PDB entry 5YX6 | X-ray diffraction, 2.20 A resolution | chains A and B

# Chain A (and B)
Name: Uncharacterized protein Rv3272
Source organism: Mycobacterium tuberculosis (strain ATCC 25618 / H37Rv)
Notes: chain B of this document is another copy of the same molecule, construct and numbering; everything in this record applies to it too
Reference sequence: P96877 (P96877_MYCTU); numbering as in UniProt (aligned over 1-394)
Amino-acid sequence (394 residues; row label = number of the first residue in the row):
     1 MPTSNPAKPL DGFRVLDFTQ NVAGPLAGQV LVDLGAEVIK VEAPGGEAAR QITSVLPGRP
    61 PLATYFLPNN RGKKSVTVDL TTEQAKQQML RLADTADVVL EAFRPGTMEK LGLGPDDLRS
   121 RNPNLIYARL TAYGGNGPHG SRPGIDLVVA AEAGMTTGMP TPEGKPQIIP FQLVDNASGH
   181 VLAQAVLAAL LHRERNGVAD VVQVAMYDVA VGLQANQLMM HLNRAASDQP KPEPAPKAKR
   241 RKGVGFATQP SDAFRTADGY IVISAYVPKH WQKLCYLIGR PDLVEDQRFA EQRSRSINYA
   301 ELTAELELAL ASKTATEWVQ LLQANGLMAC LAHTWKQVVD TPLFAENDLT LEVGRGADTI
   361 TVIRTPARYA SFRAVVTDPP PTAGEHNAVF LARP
Unresolved in the structure: 1-4, 225-247, 355-358, 392-394 (chain B: 1-4, 54-61, 225-247, 392-394)
Ligand contacts: benzamidine (BEN): N124, R193, E194, G197
Curated features (UniProtKB/Swiss-Prot):
  - active site: D175 (Nucleophile)

# Chain A / chain B interface
Residue-residue contacts (261):
  A7(A) - H192(B)
  A7(A) - N196(B)
  K8(A) - H192(B)
  K8(A) - N196(B)  hydrogen bond (backbone-side chain)
  P9(A) - A188(B)
  P9(A) - H192(B)
  P9(A) - R195(B)  hydrogen bond (backbone-side chain)
  P9(A) - N196(B)
  L10(A) - L191(B)  hydrophobic
  L10(A) - R195(B)
  D11(A) - R195(B)  hydrogen bond (backbone-side chain)
  F13(A) - R195(B)
  V30(A) - Q184(B)
  L34(A) - A188(B)  hydrophobic
  L56(A) - R224(B)
  R59(A) - N223(B)
  T64(A) - N216(B)
  T64(A) - M219(B)
  T64(A) - M220(B)
  Y65(A) - N216(B)
  P68(A) - M219(B)  hydrophobic
  Y133(A) - L343(B)  hydrophobic
  Y133(A) - N347(B)  hydrogen bond (backbone-side chain)
  N136(A) - E346(B)
  N136(A) - N347(B)
  N136(A) - R368(B)  hydrogen bond
  G137(A) - E346(B)  hydrogen bond (backbone-side chain)
  P138(A) - E346(B)
  H139(A) - P342(B)
  H139(A) - E346(B)  salt bridge
  G140(A) - L343(B)
  G140(A) - E346(B)  hydrogen bond (backbone-side chain)
  R142(A) - Q323(B)
  P143(A) - M328(B)
  G144(A) - M328(B)
  I145(A) - S264(B)
  I145(A) - M328(B)
  L147(A) - S251(B)
  L147(A) - V262(B)  hydrophobic
  V148(A) - S264(B)
  V148(A) - C330(B)
  A151(A) - V262(B)  hydrophobic
  A151(A) - L331(B)
  A151(A) - A332(B)
  A151(A) - H333(B)
  E152(A) - C330(B)
  E152(A) - H333(B)
  E152(A) - V338(B)
  E152(A) - L343(B)
  A153(A) - V338(B)
  G154(A) - H333(B)
  G154(A) - W335(B)  hydrogen bond (backbone-side chain)
  G154(A) - V338(B)
  M155(A) - F171(B)  hydrophobic
  T156(A) - A332(B)
  T157(A) - P170(B)
  T157(A) - H333(B)
  T157(A) - T334(B)
  T157(A) - W335(B)  hydrogen bond (side chain-backbone)
  M159(A) - Q167(B)
  M159(A) - P170(B)
  P160(A) - T161(B)
  P160(A) - P162(B)
  P160(A) - Q167(B)
  P162(A) - P160(B)
  P162(A) - T161(B)
  E163(A) - Y260(B)
  G164(A) - Y260(B)
  K165(A) - D252(B)  salt bridge
  K165(A) - A253(B)
  K165(A) - Y260(B)
  P166(A) - A253(B)
  P166(A) - Y260(B)
  Q167(A) - M159(B)
  Q167(A) - P160(B)
  Q167(A) - Q167(B)
  P170(A) - T157(B)
  P170(A) - M159(B)
  P170(A) - Q217(B)
  F171(A) - M155(B)  hydrophobic
  F171(A) - L213(B)
  F171(A) - Q214(B)
  F171(A) - Q217(B)
  Q172(A) - Q217(B)  hydrogen bond
  L173(A) - L173(B)  hydrophobic
  N176(A) - G212(B)
  N176(A) - L213(B)  hydrogen bond (side chain-backbone)
  A177(A) - L213(B)
  H180(A) - V181(B)
  H180(A) - Q184(B)  hydrogen bond
  V181(A) - H180(B)
  V181(A) - P366(B)  hydrophobic
  A183(A) - Q184(B)
  Q184(A) - V30(B)
  Q184(A) - H180(B)  hydrogen bond
  Q184(A) - A183(B)
  Q184(A) - Q184(B)
  Q184(A) - L187(B)
  A185(A) - A367(B)  hydrophobic
  A185(A) - Y369(B)
  L187(A) - Q184(B)
  L187(A) - L187(B)  hydrophobic
  A188(A) - P9(B)
  A188(A) - Y369(B)
  L190(A) - L191(B)  hydrophobic
  L191(A) - L10(B)  hydrophobic
  L191(A) - L190(B)  hydrophobic
  L191(A) - L191(B)  hydrophobic
  H192(A) - A7(B)
  H192(A) - K8(B)
  H192(A) - P9(B)
  H192(A) - S371(B)  hydrogen bond
  H192(A) - F372(B)
  E194(A) - E194(B)
  E194(A) - R195(B)
  R195(A) - P9(B)  hydrogen bond (side chain-backbone)
  R195(A) - L10(B)
  R195(A) - D11(B)  hydrogen bond (side chain-backbone)
  R195(A) - F13(B)
  N196(A) - A7(B)
  N196(A) - K8(B)  hydrogen bond (side chain-backbone)
  N196(A) - P9(B)
  V198(A) - S371(B)
  D200(A) - Y369(B)
  D200(A) - A370(B)  hydrogen bond (side chain-backbone)
  D200(A) - S371(B)  hydrogen bond
  D200(A) - F372(B)
  V201(A) - R368(B)
  V201(A) - Y369(B)
  V201(A) - A370(B)  hydrogen bond (backbone-backbone)
  V202(A) - R368(B)
  V202(A) - Y369(B)  hydrophobic
  Q203(A) - A367(B)
  Q203(A) - R368(B)  hydrogen bond (backbone-backbone)
  Y207(A) - V338(B)
  Y207(A) - L343(B)  hydrophobic
  Y207(A) - F344(B)
  Y207(A) - N347(B)
  Y207(A) - L349(B)  hydrophobic
  D208(A) - N347(B)  hydrogen bond
  D208(A) - L349(B)
  D208(A) - R364(B)  salt bridge
  D208(A) - P366(B)
  V209(A) - P366(B)  hydrophobic
  V211(A) - I363(B)  hydrophobic
  G212(A) - N176(B)
  L213(A) - F171(B)
  L213(A) - Q172(B)
  L213(A) - N176(B)  hydrogen bond (backbone-side chain)
  L213(A) - A177(B)
  Q214(A) - W335(B)  hydrogen bond
  A215(A) - I363(B)  hydrophobic
  N216(A) - T64(B)
  Q217(A) - P170(B)
  Q217(A) - F171(B)
  Q217(A) - Q172(B)  hydrogen bond
  Q217(A) - W335(B)
  L218(A) - W335(B)
  L218(A) - I363(B)  hydrophobic
  M219(A) - T64(B)
  M219(A) - P68(B)  hydrophobic
  M219(A) - T361(B)
  M219(A) - V362(B)  hydrophobic
  H221(A) - W335(B)
  H221(A) - K336(B)
  H221(A) - V339(B)
  L222(A) - V339(B)  hydrophobic
  L222(A) - F344(B)  hydrophobic
  L222(A) - T350(B)
  L222(A) - T361(B)
  L222(A) - I363(B)  hydrophobic
  N223(A) - I360(B)
  N223(A) - T361(B)  hydrogen bond (side chain-backbone)
  S251(A) - I145(B)
  S251(A) - L147(B)
  D252(A) - K165(B)  salt bridge
  D252(A) - I168(B)
  A253(A) - K165(B)
  A253(A) - I168(B)
  Y260(A) - G164(B)
  Y260(A) - K165(B)
  Y260(A) - P166(B)
  V262(A) - L147(B)  hydrophobic
  V262(A) - V148(B)  hydrophobic
  V262(A) - A151(B)  hydrophobic
  S264(A) - I145(B)
  S264(A) - V148(B)
  Q323(A) - R142(B)
  M328(A) - P143(B)
  M328(A) - G144(B)
  M328(A) - I145(B)
  C330(A) - V148(B)  hydrogen bond (side chain-backbone)
  C330(A) - E152(B)
  L331(A) - A151(B)
  L331(A) - E152(B)
  A332(A) - A151(B)
  A332(A) - T156(B)
  H333(A) - A151(B)  hydrogen bond (backbone-backbone)
  H333(A) - E152(B)
  H333(A) - G154(B)
  H333(A) - T157(B)
  T334(A) - T157(B)
  W335(A) - G154(B)  hydrogen bond (side chain-backbone)
  W335(A) - T157(B)  hydrogen bond (backbone-side chain)
  W335(A) - Q214(B)  hydrogen bond
  W335(A) - Q217(B)
  W335(A) - L218(B)
  W335(A) - H221(B)
  K336(A) - H221(B)
  V338(A) - E152(B)
  V338(A) - A153(B)
  V338(A) - G154(B)
  V338(A) - Y207(B)
  V339(A) - L218(B)
  V339(A) - L222(B)  hydrophobic
  T341(A) - Y207(B)
  P342(A) - H139(B)
  L343(A) - Y133(B)  hydrophobic
  L343(A) - G140(B)
  L343(A) - R142(B)
  L343(A) - E152(B)
  L343(A) - Y207(B)  hydrophobic
  F344(A) - Y207(B)
  E346(A) - N136(B)
  E346(A) - G137(B)  hydrogen bond (side chain-backbone)
  E346(A) - P138(B)
  E346(A) - H139(B)  salt bridge
  E346(A) - G140(B)  hydrogen bond (side chain-backbone)
  N347(A) - Y133(B)  hydrogen bond (side chain-backbone)
  N347(A) - N136(B)
  N347(A) - Y207(B)
  N347(A) - D208(B)  hydrogen bond
  L349(A) - D208(B)
  T350(A) - L222(B)
  I360(A) - N223(B)
  T361(A) - M219(B)
  T361(A) - L222(B)
  T361(A) - N223(B)  hydrogen bond (backbone-side chain)
  I363(A) - V211(B)  hydrophobic
  I363(A) - A215(B)
  I363(A) - L218(B)  hydrophobic
  R364(A) - D208(B)  salt bridge
  P366(A) - V181(B)  hydrophobic
  P366(A) - V209(B)  hydrophobic
  A367(A) - A185(B)  hydrophobic
  A367(A) - Q203(B)
  R368(A) - N136(B)  hydrogen bond
  R368(A) - V202(B)
  R368(A) - Q203(B)  hydrogen bond (backbone-backbone)
  Y369(A) - A185(B)
  Y369(A) - A188(B)
  Y369(A) - D200(B)
  Y369(A) - V201(B)
  Y369(A) - V202(B)  hydrophobic
  A370(A) - D200(B)  hydrogen bond (backbone-side chain)
  A370(A) - V201(B)  hydrogen bond (backbone-backbone)
  S371(A) - H192(B)  hydrogen bond
  S371(A) - V198(B)
  S371(A) - D200(B)  hydrogen bond
  F372(A) - H192(B)
  F372(A) - D200(B)
Other interface residues (no listed pair), chain A (125 interface residues in all): S54, L62, G134, G158, T161, I168, I169, V204, A329, V362
Other interface residues (no listed pair), chain B (124 interface residues in all): L34, A63, G158, E163, I169, V204, R255, A329, T341, T359

# Overview
The interface between chain A and chain B involves 125 residues on one side and 124 on the other, with 42
hydrogen bonds and 6 salt bridges. Polar contacts include H139(A)-E346(B), K165(A)-D252(B) and
D208(A)-R364(B). Ligands of chain A: benzamidine.
Chain A and chain B are both Uncharacterized protein Rv3272 (Mycobacterium tuberculosis (strain ATCC 25618 /
H37Rv)); the structure, Crystal structure of Rv3272 from M. tuberculosis orthorhombic form, was determined by
X-ray diffraction, deposited together with 5YIT and 5YIY.
